Entry 6CIM (X-ray diffraction, 3.60 A resolution); this record covers chains C and J of the 10 polymer chains in the assembly.

== Chain C ==
Molecule: V(D)J recombination-activating protein 1
From: Mus musculus
Notes: EC 3.1.-.-, 2.3.2.27
UniProtKB: P15919 (RAG1_MOUSE); numbering as in UniProt (aligned over 384-1008)
Amino-acid sequence (625 residues; numbered 384 to 1008; the number before each row is that of its first residue):
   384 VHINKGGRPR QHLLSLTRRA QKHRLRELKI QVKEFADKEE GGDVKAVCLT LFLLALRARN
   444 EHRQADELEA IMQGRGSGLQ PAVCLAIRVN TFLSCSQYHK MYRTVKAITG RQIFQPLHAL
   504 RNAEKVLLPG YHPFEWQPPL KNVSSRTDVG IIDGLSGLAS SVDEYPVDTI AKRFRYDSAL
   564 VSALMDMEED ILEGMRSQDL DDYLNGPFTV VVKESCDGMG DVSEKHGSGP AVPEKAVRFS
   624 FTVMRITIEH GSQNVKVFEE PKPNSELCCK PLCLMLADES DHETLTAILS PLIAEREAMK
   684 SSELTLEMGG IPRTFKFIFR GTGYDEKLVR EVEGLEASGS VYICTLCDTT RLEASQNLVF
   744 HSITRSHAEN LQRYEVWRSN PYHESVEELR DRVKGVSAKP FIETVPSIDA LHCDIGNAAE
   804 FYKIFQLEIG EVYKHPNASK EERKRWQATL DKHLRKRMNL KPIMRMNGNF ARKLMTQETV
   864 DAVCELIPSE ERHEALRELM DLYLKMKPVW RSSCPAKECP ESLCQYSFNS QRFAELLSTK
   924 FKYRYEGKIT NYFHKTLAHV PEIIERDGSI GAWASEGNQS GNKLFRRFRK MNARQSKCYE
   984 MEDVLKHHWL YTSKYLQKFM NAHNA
Unresolved in the structure: 384-395, 609-614, 957-960, 1008
Differences from the reference sequence: engineered mutation Gln-962 (Glu in P15919)
Metal / ion sites: Mn2+: Asp-600, Asp-708; Zn2+: Cys-727, Cys-730, His-937, His-942
UniProt features mapped onto this chain:
  - DNA-binding region: Gly-389 to Gln-456 (NBD)
  - binding site (a divalent metal cation): Asp-600, Asp-708
  - site: Trp-893 (Essential for DNA hairpin formation, participates in base-stacking interactions near the cleavage site)
  - mutagenesis: Arg-391 (R391A: Defects in converting nicked products to hairpins; R391L: Impairs DNA-binding and hairpin formation while maintaining some nicking activity), Arg-393 (R393A: Impairs DNA-binding and hairpin formation while maintaining some nicking activity), Arg-401 (R401A: Allows robust hairpin activity), Arg-402 (R402A: Defects in converting nicked products to hairpins), Lys-405 (K405A: Reduced hairpin activity), His-406 (H406A: Allows robust hairpin activity), Arg-407 (R407A: Impairs DNA-binding and reduces hairpin formation without affecting nicking activity), Asn-443 (N443A: Impairs DNA-binding; when associated with A-445), His-445 (H445A: Impairs DNA-binding; when associated with A-443), Asp-546 (D546A: Loss of DNA-binding), Asp-560 (D560A: Loss of DNA-binding), Glu-597 (E597Q: Impaired cleavage), 19 further mutagenesis entries in UniProt
Reported in the primary citation:
  - catalytic residues: Asp-600, Asp-708 (citing earlier work)

== Chain J ==
Molecule: Intact 23RSS substrate forward strand
Sequence (56 nucleotides; each row starts with the number of its first residue):
     2 ATCTGGCCTG TCTTACACAG TGATGCAAAT CAAGTGTGAA GCCAGACAAA AACCCG
Unresolved in the structure: 2-3, 56-57

== How chain C and chain J interact ==
Contacting residue pairs (15):
  Leu-437(C) / DC44(J)  phosphate contact
  Arg-440(C) / DC43(J)  sugar contact
  Ala-441(C) / DC43(J)  phosphate contact
  Ala-441(C) / DC44(J)  phosphate contact
  Asn-443(C) / DG42(J)  hydrogen bond to the base
  Asn-443(C) / DC43(J)  sugar contact
  Ile-846(C) / DC17(J)  phosphate contact
  Met-847(C) / DA16(J)  sugar contact
  Met-847(C) / DC17(J)  phosphate contact
  Arg-848(C) / DT14(J)  base contact
  Arg-848(C) / DT15(J)  hydrogen bond to the base
  Arg-848(C) / DA16(J)  hydrogen bond to the sugar
  Arg-848(C) / DC17(J)  phosphate contact
  Asn-850(C) / DA18(J)  hydrogen bond to the phosphate
  Lys-966(C) / DA20(J)  hydrogen bond to the sugar
Interface residues without a listed pair, chain C (11 interface residues in all): Asn-852, Arg-970
Interface residues without a listed pair, chain J (11 interface residues in all): DG21, DT22

== Summary ==
Chain C and chain J each contribute 11 residues to their interface, with 5 hydrogen bonds. Polar contacts
include Asn-443(C)/DG42(J), Arg-848(C)/DT15(J) and Arg-848(C)/DA16(J). Asp-600(C) and Asp-708(C) coordinate
Mn2+. UniProt lists a DNA-binding region, divalent metal cation-binding residues Asp-600(C) and Asp-708(C) and
31 mutagenesis sites on chain C. The paper reports catalytic residues Asp-600(C) and Asp-708(C).
Here chain C is V(D)J recombination-activating protein 1 (Mus musculus) and chain J is Intact 23RSS substrate
forward strand. Entry 6CIM (Pre-Reaction Complex, RAG1(E962Q)/2-nicked/intact 12/23RSS complex in Mn2+) was
determined by X-ray diffraction together with 5ZDZ, 5ZE0, 5ZE1, 5ZE2, 6CG0, 6CIJ, 6CIK and 6CIL from the same
study.
